4EIS - chain A; structure by X-ray diffraction, 1.37 A resolution.

== Chain A ==
Name: polysaccharide monooxygenase-3
Organism: Neurospora crassa
UniProt: Q7SA19 (Q7SA19_NEUCR); residues 1-225 here correspond to UniProt positions 17-241 (UniProt number = residue number + 16)
Sequence (225 residues; numbered 1 to 225; the number before each row is that of its first residue):
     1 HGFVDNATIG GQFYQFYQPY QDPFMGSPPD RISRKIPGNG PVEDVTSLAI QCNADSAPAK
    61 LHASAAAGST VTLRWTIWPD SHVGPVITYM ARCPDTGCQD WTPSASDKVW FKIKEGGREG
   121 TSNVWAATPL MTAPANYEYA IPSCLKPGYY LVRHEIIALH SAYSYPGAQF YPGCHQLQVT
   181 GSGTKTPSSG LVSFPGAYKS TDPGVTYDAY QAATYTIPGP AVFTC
Differences from the reference sequence: conflict F24 (Tyr40 in Q7SA19)
Modified / non-standard residues: H1 (4-methyl-histidine; HIC); F24 (3,4-dihydroxyphenylalanine; DAH)
Disulfides: C52-C174, C93-C98, C144-C225
Covalent attachments: N-acetylglucosamine (NAG) linked to N6
Ion coordination: Cu ion: H1, H82
Reported in the primary citation:
  - Cu ion coordination: H1, H82, Y171
  - post-translational modification sites: H1, N6
  - binding site for N-acetylglucosamine: N6
  - binding site for peroxide ion: H1
  - contacts within the chain: S81-H82, R153-E155 (salt bridge)
  - interface residues: H1, Y20
  - catalytic residues: H160 (proposed by the authors, not directly observed)

== Overview ==
Covalently linked N-acetylglucosamine: at N6. H1 and H82 form the Cu ion site. From the paper: the catalytic
residue H160; a binding site for N-acetylglucosamine at N6.
Chain A is polysaccharide monooxygenase-3 (Neurospora crassa); the structure, Structural basis for substrate
targeting and catalysis by fungal polysaccharide monooxygenases (PMO-3), was determined by X-ray diffraction
(same publication as 4EIR).
